8TRX - chain A; structure by X-ray diffraction, 2.54 A resolution.

[Chain A]
Molecule: CE15 glucuronoyl esterase
Organism: Piromyces rhizinflatus
Notes: EC 3.1.1.-
Chain sequence (420 residues; each row starts with the number of its first residue):
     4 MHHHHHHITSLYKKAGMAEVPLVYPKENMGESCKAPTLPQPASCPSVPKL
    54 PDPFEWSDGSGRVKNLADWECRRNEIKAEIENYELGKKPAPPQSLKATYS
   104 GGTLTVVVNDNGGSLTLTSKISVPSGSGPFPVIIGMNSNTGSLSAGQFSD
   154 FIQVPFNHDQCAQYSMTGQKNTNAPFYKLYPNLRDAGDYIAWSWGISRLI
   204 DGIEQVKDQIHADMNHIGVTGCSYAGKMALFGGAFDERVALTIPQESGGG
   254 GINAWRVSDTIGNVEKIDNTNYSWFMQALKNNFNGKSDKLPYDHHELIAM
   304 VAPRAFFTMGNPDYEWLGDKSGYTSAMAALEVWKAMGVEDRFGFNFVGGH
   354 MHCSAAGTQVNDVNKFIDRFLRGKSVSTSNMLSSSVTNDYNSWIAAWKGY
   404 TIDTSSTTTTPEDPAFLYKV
Not modelled in the structure: 4-21, 409-423
Disulfides: Cys36-Cys74, Cys225-Cys356
What the authors report for this chain:
  - catalytic residues: Ser226, Glu249, His355

[In short]
From the paper: catalytic residues Ser226, Glu249 and His355.
Chain A is CE15 glucuronoyl esterase (Piromyces rhizinflatus); the structure, Crystal structure of a CE15
glucuronoyl esterase from Piromyces rhizinflatus, was determined by X-ray diffraction, deposited together with
8TRU and 8TSE.
